PDB entry 4DKO | X-ray diffraction, 1.98 A resolution | chain A

Chain A:
Protein: HIV-1 gp120 core
Organism: Human immunodeficiency virus type 1
Sequence (353 residues; row label = number of the first residue in the row; note: 96 numbers in that range are skipped by the numbering (no residue carries them; nothing is unmodelled there)):
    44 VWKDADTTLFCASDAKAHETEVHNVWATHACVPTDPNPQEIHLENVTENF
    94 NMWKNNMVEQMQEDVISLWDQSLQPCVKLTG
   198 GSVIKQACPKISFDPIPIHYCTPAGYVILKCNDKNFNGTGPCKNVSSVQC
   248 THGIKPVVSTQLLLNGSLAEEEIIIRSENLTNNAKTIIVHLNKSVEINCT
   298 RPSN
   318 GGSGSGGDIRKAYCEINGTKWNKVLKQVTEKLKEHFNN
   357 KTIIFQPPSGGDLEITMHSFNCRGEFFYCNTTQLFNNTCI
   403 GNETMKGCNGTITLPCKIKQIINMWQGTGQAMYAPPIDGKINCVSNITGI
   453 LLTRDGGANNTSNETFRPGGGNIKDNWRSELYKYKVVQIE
Not modelled in the structure: 318-323, 403-410
Cystine bridges: Cys54-Cys74, Cys119-Cys205, Cys218-Cys247, Cys228-Cys239, Cys296-Cys331, Cys378-Cys445, Cys385-Cys418
Covalent attachments: N-acetylglucosamine (NAG) linked to Asn234, Asn241, Asn262, Asn276, Asn289, Asn295, Asn334, Asn355, Asn386, Asn392, Asn448
Residues lining bound ligands: TS-II-224 (0LM; N-(4-chloro-3-fluorophenyl)-N'-(1,2,2,6,6-pentamethylpiperidin-4-yl)ethanediamide): Val255, Ser256, Thr257, Glu370, Ser375, Phe376, Asn377, Phe382, Tyr384, Ile424, Asn425, Met426, Trp427, Gln428, Gly429, Gly473, Asn474, Ile475
From the paper describing this entry:
  - binding site for TS-II-224: Val255, Phe382, Ile424, Asn425, Trp427, Gly473, Asn474

Overview:
Bound to chain A: TS-II-224. N-acetylglucosamine is covalently linked to Asn234, Asn241, Asn262, Asn276,
Asn289 and Asn295 and 5 more. The paper reports a binding site for TS-II-224 at Val255, Phe382 and Ile424
among others.
Chain A is HIV-1 gp120 core (Human immunodeficiency virus type 1); the structure, Crystal structure of clade
A/E 93TH057 HIV-1 gp120 core in complex with TS-II-224, was determined by X-ray diffraction together with
4DKP, 4DKQ and 4DKR from the same study.
